PDB entry 1S5B | X-ray diffraction, 2.13 A resolution | chains A and G of the 6 polymer chains in the assembly

[Chain A]
Protein: Cholera enterotoxin, A chain precursor
Source organism: Vibrio cholerae
Notes: EC 2.4.2.36
Reference sequence: P01555 (CHTA_VIBCH); residues 1-240 here correspond to UniProt positions 19-258 (UniProt number = residue number + 18)
Chain sequence (240 residues; numbered 1 to 240; the number before each row is that of its first residue):
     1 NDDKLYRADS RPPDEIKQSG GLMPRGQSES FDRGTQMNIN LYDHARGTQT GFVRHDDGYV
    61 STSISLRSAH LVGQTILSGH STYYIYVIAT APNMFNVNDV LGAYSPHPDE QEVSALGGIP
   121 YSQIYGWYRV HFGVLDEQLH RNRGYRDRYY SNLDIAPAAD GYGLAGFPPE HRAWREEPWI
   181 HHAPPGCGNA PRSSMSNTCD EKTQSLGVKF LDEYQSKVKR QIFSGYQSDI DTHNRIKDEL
Unresolved in the structure: 26-36, 47-52, 137, 189-197, 236-240
Sequence notes: engineered mutation Ser30 (Tyr in P01555)
Swiss-Prot annotation at these positions:
  - active site: Glu112
  - binding site (NAD(+)): Arg7 to Ser10, Met23 to Arg25
Disulfide bonds: Cys187-Cys199
Ion coordination: Na+: Asn1, Thr90, Tyr150, Leu153

[Chain G]
Protein: cholera toxin B protein (CTB)
Source organism: Vibrio cholerae
Reference sequence: P01556 (CHTB_VIBCH); residues 1-103 here correspond to UniProt positions 22-124 (UniProt number = residue number + 21)
Chain sequence (103 residues; each row starts with the number of its first residue):
     1 TPQNITDLCA EYHNTQIHTL NDKIFSYTES LAGKREMAII TFKNGATFQV EVPGSQHIDS
    61 QKKAIERMKD TLRIAYLTEA KVEKLCVWNN KTPHAIAAIS MAN
Disulfide bonds: Cys9-Cys86

[Chain A / chain G interface]
Residue-residue contacts - 20 pairs, chain A then chain G:
  Arg143(A) - Thr78(G)  hydrogen bond (side chain-backbone)
  Arg143(A) - Glu79(G)
  Arg143(A) - Ala80(G)
  Arg146(A) - Thr78(G)  hydrogen bond (side chain-backbone)
  Arg146(A) - Glu79(G)
  Asp147(A) - Glu79(G)  hydrogen bond (backbone-side chain)
  Arg148(A) - Lys23(G)
  Arg148(A) - Tyr76(G)  hydrogen bond (side chain-backbone)
  Arg148(A) - Glu79(G)  salt bridge
  Gly225(A) - Ile74(G)
  Gly225(A) - Thr78(G)
  Ser228(A) - Arg73(G)  hydrogen bond (backbone-side chain)
  Ser228(A) - Ile74(G)
  Ser228(A) - Leu77(G)
  Asp229(A) - Asp70(G)
  Asp229(A) - Arg73(G)
  Asp229(A) - Ile74(G)
  Ile230(A) - Arg73(G)  hydrogen bond (backbone-side chain)
  Asp231(A) - Glu66(G)
  Asp231(A) - Asp70(G)
Interface residues without a listed pair, chain A (12 interface residues in all): Tyr145, Tyr226, Asn234
Interface residues without a listed pair, chain G (11 interface residues in all): Ile24

[Overview]
12 residues of chain A face 11 of chain G across their interface; the contacts include 6 hydrogen bonds and 1
salt bridge. Polar pairs include Arg148(A)-Glu79(G), Arg143(A)-Thr78(G) and Arg146(A)-Thr78(G). Curated
annotation (UniProt) lists active-site residue Glu112(A) and 7 NAD+-binding residues on chain A.
Here chain A is Cholera enterotoxin, A chain precursor and chain G is cholera toxin B protein (CTB), both from
Vibrio cholerae. Entry 1S5B (Cholera holotoxin with an A-subunit Y30S mutation Form 3) was determined by X-ray
diffraction (same publication as 1S5C, 1S5D, 1S5E and 1S5F).
